1ZMD - chains A and B; structure by X-ray diffraction, 2.08 A resolution.

[Chain A (and B)]
Name: Dihydrolipoyl dehydrogenase
Organism: Homo sapiens
Notes: EC 1.8.1.4; chain B of this document is another copy of the same molecule, construct and numbering; everything in this record applies to it too
Reference sequence: P09622 (DLDH_HUMAN); residues 1-474 here correspond to UniProt positions 36-509 (UniProt number = residue number + 35)
Amino-acid sequence (474 residues; numbered 1 to 474; the number before each row is that of its first residue):
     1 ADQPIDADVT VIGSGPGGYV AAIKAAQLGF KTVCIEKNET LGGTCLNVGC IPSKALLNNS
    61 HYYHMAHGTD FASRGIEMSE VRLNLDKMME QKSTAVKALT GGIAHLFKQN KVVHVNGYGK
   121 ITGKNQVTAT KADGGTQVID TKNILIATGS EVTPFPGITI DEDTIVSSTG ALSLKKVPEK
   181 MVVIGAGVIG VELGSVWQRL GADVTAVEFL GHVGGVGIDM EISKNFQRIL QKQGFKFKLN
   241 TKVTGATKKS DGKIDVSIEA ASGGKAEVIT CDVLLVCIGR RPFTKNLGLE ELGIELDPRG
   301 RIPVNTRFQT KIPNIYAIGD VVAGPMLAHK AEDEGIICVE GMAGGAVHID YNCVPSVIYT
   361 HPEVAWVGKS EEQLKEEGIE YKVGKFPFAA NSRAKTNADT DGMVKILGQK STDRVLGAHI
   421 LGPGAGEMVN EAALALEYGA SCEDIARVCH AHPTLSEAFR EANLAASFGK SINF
Unresolved in the structure: 1-2 (chain B: 1-3)
Disulfides: Cys45-Cys50
Ligand contacts:
  - FAD (flavin-adenine dinucleotide): Ile12, Gly13, Ser14, Gly15, Pro16, Gly17, Gly18, Ile35, Glu36, Lys37, Asn38, Gly42, Gly43, Thr44, Cys45, Val48, Gly49, Cys50, Ser53, Lys54, Gly117, Tyr118, Gly119, Ala147, Thr148, Gly149, Ser150, Ser168, Leu172, Ile189, Arg280, Phe283, Leu287, Ile318, Gly319, Asp320, Met326, Leu327, Ala328, His329, Ala331, Tyr359
  - NADH (NAI; 1,4-dihydronicotinamide adenine dinucleotide): Lys54, Phe155, Ile184, Gly185, Ala186, Gly187, Val188, Ile189, Gly190, Glu192, Val207, Glu208, Phe209, Leu210, Gly215, Thr241, Lys242, Val243, Cys277, Ile278, Gly279, Arg280, Met326, Leu327, Val357, Ile358, Tyr359
Swiss-Prot annotation at these positions:
  - active site: His452 (Proton acceptor)
  - binding site (FAD): Glu36 to Cys45, Lys54, Gly119, Thr148 to Ser150, Asp320, Met326 to His329
  - binding site (NAD(+)): Gly185 to Glu192, Glu208, Val243, Gly279
  - site (Important for interaction with PDHX and activity of multienzyme pyruvate dehydrogenase complex): Asp413, Tyr438
  - modified residue: Lys31 (N6-acetyllysine), Lys87 (N6-acetyllysine), Lys97 (N6-acetyllysine), Lys108 (N6-acetyllysine), Lys124 (N6-succinyllysine), Lys131 (N6-succinyllysine), Lys238 (N6-succinyllysine), Lys242 (N6-succinyllysine), Ser250 (Phosphoserine), Ser262 (Phosphoserine), Lys311 (N6-acetyllysine), Lys375 (N6-acetyllysine), Lys382 (N6-acetyllysine), Lys385 (N6-acetyllysine), Lys395 (N6-succinyllysine), Ser467 (Phosphoserine), Lys470 (N6-acetyllysine)

[Chain A / chain B interface]
Contacting residue pairs (166):
  Tyr19(A) with Asn473(B), hydrogen bond
  Ile23(A) with Ile472(B)
  Lys24(A) with Phe468(B)
  Gln27(A) with Phe468(B); Lys470(B); Ser471(B), hydrogen bond (side chain-backbone); Ile472(B)
  Leu28(A) with Phe468(B), hydrophobic
  Cys45(A) with His452(B)
  Cys50(A) with His452(B); Pro453(B)
  Ile51(A) with Thr396(B)
  Lys54(A) with Thr396(B); Pro453(B)
  Ala55(A) with Thr396(B)
  Asn58(A) with Arg74(B); Asn397(B), hydrogen bond
  Asn59(A) with Arg74(B), hydrogen bond; Ile76(B)
  Tyr62(A) with Phe71(B), hydrophobic; Ile76(B), hydrophobic
  Tyr63(A) with Ile76(B)
  Ala66(A) with Phe71(B), hydrophobic
  Phe71(A) with Tyr62(B); Ala66(B), hydrophobic; Phe71(B), hydrophobic
  Ala72(A) with Lys87(B)
  Ser73(A) with Gln91(B)
  Arg74(A) with Asn58(B), hydrogen bond; Asn59(B), hydrogen bond; Tyr62(B); Met88(B)
  Gly75(A) with Arg82(B); Leu83(B); Asn84(B), hydrogen bond (backbone-backbone); Lys87(B); Met88(B)
  Ile76(A) with Asn59(B); Tyr62(B), hydrophobic; Tyr63(B); Arg82(B)
  Glu77(A) with Glu80(B); Val81(B); Arg82(B), hydrogen bond (backbone-backbone); Asn84(B), hydrogen bond; Lys87(B)
  Met78(A) with Met78(B), hydrophobic; Glu80(B); Val81(B), hydrophobic
  Ser79(A) with Ser79(B), hydrogen bond (side chain-backbone); Glu80(B), hydrogen bond (side chain-backbone)
  Glu80(A) with Glu77(B); Met78(B); Ser79(B)
  Val81(A) with Ile76(B), hydrophobic; Glu77(B)
  Arg82(A) with Gly75(B); Ile76(B); Glu77(B), salt bridge
  Leu83(A) with Gly75(B)
  Asn84(A) with Gly75(B), hydrogen bond (backbone-backbone); Glu77(B), hydrogen bond
  Lys87(A) with Ala72(B); Ser73(B); Gly75(B)
  Met88(A) with Arg74(B); Gly75(B)
  Gln91(A) with Ser73(B); Thr396(B), hydrogen bond (side chain-backbone); Ala398(B)
  Ala98(A) with Lys395(B)
  Leu106(A) with Ile472(B); Asn473(B); Phe474(B)
  Gln109(A) with Phe474(B), hydrogen bond (side chain-backbone)
  Ala328(A) with His452(B)
  His329(A) with Cys449(B); His450(B); Ala451(B); His452(B), hydrogen bond (side chain-backbone)
  Glu332(A) with His452(B), salt bridge
  Asp333(A) with Cys449(B), hydrogen bond; Arg460(B), salt bridge
  Glu340(A) with Arg447(B), salt bridge
  Pro355(A) with Cys449(B); Ala451(B)
  Val357(A) with Ala451(B), hydrophobic
  Tyr359(A) with Arg393(B); His452(B); Pro453(B), hydrogen bond (side chain-backbone); Thr454(B)
  Glu363(A) with Arg393(B), salt bridge
  Arg393(A) with Tyr359(B); Glu363(B), salt bridge; Glu427(B), salt bridge
  Lys395(A) with Ala98(B); Leu99(B)
  Thr396(A) with Ile51(B); Ala55(B); Gln91(B), hydrogen bond (backbone-side chain); Ala95(B); Leu99(B)
  Asn397(A) with Asn58(B)
  Gly426(A) with Thr454(B)
  Glu427(A) with Arg393(B), salt bridge; Thr454(B); Leu455(B), hydrogen bond (side chain-backbone); Ser456(B), hydrogen bond (side chain-backbone)
  Asn430(A) with Glu431(B); His450(B); Ala451(B), hydrogen bond (side chain-backbone); Thr454(B); Ser456(B), hydrogen bond
  Glu431(A) with Asn430(B); Leu434(B)
  Ala433(A) with Val448(B), hydrophobic; Cys449(B)
  Leu434(A) with Glu431(B); Ala435(B); Val448(B), hydrophobic
  Ala435(A) with Leu434(B), hydrophobic
  Tyr438(A) with Tyr438(B), hydrophobic; Ala440(B); Asp444(B), hydrogen bond
  Ala440(A) with Tyr438(B)
  Asp444(A) with Tyr438(B), hydrogen bond
  Arg447(A) with Glu340(B), salt bridge
  Val448(A) with Leu434(B), hydrophobic; Glu437(B)
  Cys449(A) with His329(B); Asp333(B); Pro355(B); Ala433(B)
  His450(A) with His329(B); Asn430(B)
  Ala451(A) with His329(B); Pro355(B); Val357(B), hydrophobic; Asn430(B), hydrogen bond (backbone-side chain)
  His452(A) with Cys45(B), hydrogen bond; Cys50(B); Ala328(B); His329(B), hydrogen bond (backbone-side chain); Tyr359(B)
  Pro453(A) with Cys50(B), hydrophobic; Lys54(B); Tyr359(B), hydrogen bond (backbone-side chain)
  Thr454(A) with Tyr359(B); Gly426(B); Glu427(B); Asn430(B)
  Leu455(A) with Glu427(B), hydrogen bond (backbone-side chain)
  Ser456(A) with Glu427(B), hydrogen bond (backbone-side chain); Asn430(B), hydrogen bond
  Arg460(A) with Asp333(B), salt bridge
  Phe468(A) with Lys24(B); Gln27(B)
  Lys470(A) with Gln27(B)
  Ser471(A) with Gln27(B), hydrogen bond (backbone-side chain)
  Ile472(A) with Ile23(B); Lys24(B); Ile336(B), hydrophobic
  Asn473(A) with Tyr19(B), hydrogen bond; Leu106(B)
  Phe474(A) with Leu106(B); Gln109(B), hydrogen bond (backbone-side chain)
Also at the interface, not in a pair above, chain A (88 interface residues in all): Val20, Ala95, Leu99, Ile336, Cys353, Val354, Ser392, Ala398, Val429, Glu437, Ser441, Glu457, Leu464
Also at the interface, not in a pair above, chain B (86 interface residues in all): Val20, Leu28, Glu332, Cys353, Val354, Ser392, Glu457, Leu464

[Overview]
The interface between chain A and chain B involves 88 residues on one side and 86 on the other; the contacts
include 35 hydrogen bonds and 10 salt bridges. Among the polar pairs are Arg82(A)-Glu77(B),
Glu332(A)-His452(B) and Asp333(A)-Arg460(B). Chain A binds flavin-adenine dinucleotide and NADH.
Chain A and chain B are both Dihydrolipoyl dehydrogenase (Homo sapiens); the structure, Crystal Structure of
Human dihydrolipoamide dehydrogenase complexed to NADH, was determined by X-ray diffraction together with 1ZMC
from the same study.
